PDB entry 3TEE | X-ray diffraction, 1.95 A resolution | chain A

[Chain A]
Protein: Flagella basal body P-ring formation protein flgA
From: Salmonella typhimurium
UniProt: P40131 (FLGA_SALTY); residues 1-198 here correspond to UniProt positions 22-219 (UniProt number = residue number + 21)
Sequence (219 residues; numbered 1 to 219; the number before each row is that of its first residue):
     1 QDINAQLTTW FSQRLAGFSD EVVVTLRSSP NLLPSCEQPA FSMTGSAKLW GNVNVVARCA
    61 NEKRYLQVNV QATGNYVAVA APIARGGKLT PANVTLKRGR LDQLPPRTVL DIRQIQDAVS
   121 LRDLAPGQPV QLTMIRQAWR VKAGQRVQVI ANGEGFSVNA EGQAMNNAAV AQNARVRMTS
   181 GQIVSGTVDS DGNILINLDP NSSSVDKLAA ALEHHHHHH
Unresolved in the structure: 44-47, 199-201, 214-219
Construct notes: expression tag (199-219)
Disulfides: C36-C59
Reported in the primary citation:
  - conformationally variable residues (domain motion, order/disorder transition): T44 to A47, R136
  - mutagenesis - R113C/S190C: increased stability
  - mutagenesis - R113C/S190C: unchanged binding to FlgI

[Overview]
The paper reports that R113C/S190C increase stability; conformational variability at T44 and R136.
Chain A is Flagella basal body P-ring formation protein flgA (Salmonella typhimurium); the structure, Crystal
Structure of Salmonella FlgA in open form, was determined by X-ray diffraction together with 3VKI and 3VJP
from the same study.
